Entry 7CBZ (X-ray diffraction, 2.61 A resolution); this record covers chains C and D of the 6 polymer chains in the assembly.

Chain C:
Molecule: Tubulin alpha-1B chain
Organism: Sus scrofa
UniProt: Q2XVP4 (TBA1B_PIG); residues 1-451 here = UniProt positions 1-451
Sequence (451 residues; numbered 1 to 451; the number before each row is that of its first residue):
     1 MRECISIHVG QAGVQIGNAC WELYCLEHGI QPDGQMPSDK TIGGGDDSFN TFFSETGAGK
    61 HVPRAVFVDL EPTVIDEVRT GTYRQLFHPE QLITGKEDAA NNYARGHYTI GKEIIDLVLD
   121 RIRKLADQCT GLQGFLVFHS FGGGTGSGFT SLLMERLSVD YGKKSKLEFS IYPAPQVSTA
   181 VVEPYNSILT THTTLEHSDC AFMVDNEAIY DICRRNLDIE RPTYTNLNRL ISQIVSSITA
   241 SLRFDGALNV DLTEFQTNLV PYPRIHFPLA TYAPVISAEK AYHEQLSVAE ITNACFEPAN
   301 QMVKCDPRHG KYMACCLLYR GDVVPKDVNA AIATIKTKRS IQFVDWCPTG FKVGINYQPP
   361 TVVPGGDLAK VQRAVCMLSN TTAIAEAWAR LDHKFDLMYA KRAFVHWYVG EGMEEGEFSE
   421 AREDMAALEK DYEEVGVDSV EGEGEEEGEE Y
Unresolved in the structure: 441-451
Metal / ion sites: Ca2+: Asp39, Thr41, Gly44, Asp47, Asn50, Glu55
Residues lining bound ligands:
  - FUO (2-[5-[4-[2-[4-(2-cyclopropylethanoyl)piperazin-1-yl]ethoxy]phenyl]pyridin-2-yl]-N-(phenylmethyl)ethanamide): Val177, Ser178, Thr179, Arg221, Pro222, Thr223, Tyr224, Leu227
  - GTP (guanosine-5'-triphosphate): Gly10, Gln11, Ala12, Gln15, Ile16, Asp69, Asp98, Ala99, Ala100, Asn101, Ser140, Gly142, Gly143, Gly144, Thr145, Gly146, Ile171, Pro173, Ser178, Thr179, Glu183, Asn206, Tyr224, Asn228, Ile231
Curated features (UniProtKB/Swiss-Prot):
  - motif: Met1 to Cys4 (MREC motif)
  - active site: Glu254
  - binding site (GTP): Gly10, Gln11, Ala12, Gln15, Glu71, Ala99, Ser140, Gly143, Gly144, Thr145, Gly146, Thr179, Glu183, Asn206, Tyr224, Asn228, Leu252
  - binding site (Mg(2+)): Glu71
  - site: Tyr451 (Involved in polymerization)
  - modified residue: Lys40 (N6,N6,N6-trimethyllysine), Ser48 (Phosphoserine), Ser232 (Phosphoserine), Tyr282 (3'-nitrotyrosine), Arg339 (Omega-N-methylarginine), Ser439 (Phosphoserine), Glu443 (5-glutamyl polyglutamate), Glu445 (5-glutamyl polyglutamate), Tyr451 (3'-nitrotyrosine)
  - cross-link (Glycyl lysine isopeptide (Lys-Gly)): Lys326 (interchain with G-Cter in ubiquitin), Lys370 (interchain with G-Cter in ubiquitin)

Chain D:
Molecule: Tubulin beta chain
Organism: Sus scrofa
UniProt: P02554 (TBB_PIG); the author numbering skips numbers that UniProt does not, so the offset changes along the chain: 1-42 = UniProt 1-42; 45-447 = UniProt 43-445
Sequence (445 residues; row label = number of the first residue in the row; note: 2 numbers in that range are skipped by the numbering (no residue carries them; nothing is unmodelled there)):
     1 MREIVHIQAG QCGNQIGAKF WEVISDEHGI DPTGSYHGDS DL
    45 QLERINVYYN EATGNKYVPR AILVDLEPGT MDSVRSGPFG QIFRPDNFVF GQSGAGNNWA
   105 KGHYTEGAEL VDSVLDVVRK ESESCDCLQG FQLTHSLGGG TGSGMGTLLI SKIREEYPDR
   165 IMNTFSVMPS PKVSDTVVEP YNATLSVHQL VENTDETYCI DNEALYDICF RTLKLTTPTY
   225 GDLNHLVSAT MSGVTTCLRF PGQLNADLRK LAVNMVPFPR LHFFMPGFAP LTSRGSQQYR
   285 ALTVPELTQQ MFDSKNMMAA CDPRHGRYLT VAAIFRGRMS MKEVDEQMLN VQNKNSSYFV
   345 EWIPNNVKTA VCDIPPRGLK MSATFIGNST AIQELFKRIS EQFTAMFRRK AFLHWYTGEG
   405 MDEMEFTEAE SNMNDLVSEY QQYQDATADE QGEFEEEGEE DEA
Unresolved in the structure: 1, 281-285, 434-447
Sequence notes: conflict Thr57 (Ala55 in P02554), Met172 (Val170 in P02554), Ser298 (Ala296 in P02554), Ile318 (Val316 in P02554)
Metal / ion sites: Mg2+: Glu71 (together with GDP)
Residues lining bound ligands:
  - FUO (2-[5-[4-[2-[4-(2-cyclopropylethanoyl)piperazin-1-yl]ethoxy]phenyl]pyridin-2-yl]-N-(phenylmethyl)ethanamide): Tyr52, Gln136, Asn167, Phe169, Glu200, Tyr202, Val238, Thr239, Cys241, Leu242, Gln247, Leu248, Leu252, Leu255, Met259, Ala316, Ile318, Lys352, Thr353, Ala354, Ile370
  - GDP (guanosine-5'-diphosphate): Gly10, Gln11, Cys12, Gln15, Ile16, Asp69, Glu71, Asn101, Ser140, Gly142, Gly143, Gly144, Thr145, Gly146, Val171, Pro173, Val177, Ser178, Glu183, Asn206, Leu209, Tyr224, Leu227, Asn228
Curated features (UniProtKB/Swiss-Prot):
  - motif: Met1 to Ile4 (MREI motif)
  - binding site (GTP): Gln11, Glu71, Ser140, Gly144, Thr145, Gly146, Asn206, Asn228
  - binding site (Mg(2+)): Glu71
  - modified residue: Ser40 (Phosphoserine), Lys60 (N6-acetyllysine), Ser174 (Phosphoserine), Thr287 (Phosphothreonine), Thr292 (Phosphothreonine), Arg320 (Omega-N-methylarginine), Glu440 (5-glutamyl polyglutamate)
  - cross-link (Glycyl lysine isopeptide (Lys-Gly)): Lys60 (interchain with G-Cter in ubiquitin), Lys326 (interchain with G-Cter in ubiquitin)

Interface between chain C and chain D:
Residue-residue contacts (61):
  Gln11(C) with Asn249(D), hydrogen bond
  Glu71(C) with Asn249(D)
  Thr73(C) with Arg2(D), hydrogen bond; Arg48(D); Asn249(D)
  Val74(C) with Asn249(D)
  Lys96(C) with Asp130(D)
  Glu97(C) with Cys131(D); Leu132(D); Arg164(D), salt bridge; Arg253(D), salt bridge
  Asp98(C) with Asp251(D); Lys254(D), salt bridge
  Ala100(C) with Arg253(D); Lys254(D); Val257(D)
  Asn101(C) with Lys254(D); Asn258(D)
  Arg105(C) with Arg253(D)
  Pro175(C) with Asn349(D), hydrogen bond (backbone-side chain); Lys352(D)
  Ser178(C) with Lys352(D), hydrogen bond (backbone-side chain)
  Thr179(C) with Leu248(D); Asn258(D), hydrogen bond (backbone-side chain); Lys352(D)
  Ala180(C) with Asn258(D)
  Val181(C) with Asn258(D); Ile347(D), hydrophobic; Pro348(D); Asn349(D)
  Glu220(C) with Lys326(D)
  Arg221(C) with Met325(D), hydrogen bond; Lys326(D); Asp329(D), salt bridge
  Tyr224(C) with Gln247(D)
  Lys394(C) with Asn349(D), hydrogen bond
  Leu397(C) with Glu345(D); Trp346(D); Pro348(D), hydrophobic; Ala432(D), hydrophobic
  Met398(C) with Trp346(D), hydrogen bond (backbone-backbone); Pro348(D)
  Lys401(C) with Phe262(D); Trp346(D); Ala430(D); Thr431(D), hydrogen bond (side chain-backbone)
  Ala403(C) with Pro261(D); Phe262(D), hydrophobic
  Phe404(C) with Val257(D); Asn258(D); Val260(D); Pro261(D), hydrogen bond (backbone-backbone); Thr314(D); Ile347(D), hydrophobic
  His406(C) with Val260(D), hydrogen bond (side chain-backbone); Pro261(D); Phe262(D); Pro263(D)
  Trp407(C) with Ala256(D); Val257(D), hydrophobic; Val260(D), hydrogen bond (side chain-backbone)
Other interface residues (no listed pair), chain C (31 interface residues in all): Pro72, Gln176, Val182, Tyr210, Arg402
Other interface residues (no listed pair), chain D (37 interface residues in all): Asp199, Leu333, Gln336, Val351, Tyr427

In short:
Chain C and chain D form an interface of 31 and 37 residues respectively; the contacts include 12 hydrogen
bonds and 4 salt bridges. Among the polar pairs are Glu97(C)-Arg164(D), Glu97(C)-Arg253(D) and
Asp98(C)-Lys254(D). Compound FUO is bound between chain C and chain D.
Chain C is Tubulin alpha-1B chain and chain D is Tubulin beta chain, both from Sus scrofa; the structure,
Crystal structure of T2R-TTL-A31 complex, was determined by X-ray diffraction.
